PDB entry 7ZHH | X-ray diffraction, 1.60 A resolution | chains A and C

Chain A:
Name: Upstream of N-ras, isoform A
Organism: Drosophila melanogaster
UniProt: Q9VSK3 (Q9VSK3_DROME); residues 2-236 here correspond to UniProt positions 756-990 (UniProt number = residue number + 754)
Chain sequence (236 residues; numbered 1 to 236; the number before each row is that of its first residue):
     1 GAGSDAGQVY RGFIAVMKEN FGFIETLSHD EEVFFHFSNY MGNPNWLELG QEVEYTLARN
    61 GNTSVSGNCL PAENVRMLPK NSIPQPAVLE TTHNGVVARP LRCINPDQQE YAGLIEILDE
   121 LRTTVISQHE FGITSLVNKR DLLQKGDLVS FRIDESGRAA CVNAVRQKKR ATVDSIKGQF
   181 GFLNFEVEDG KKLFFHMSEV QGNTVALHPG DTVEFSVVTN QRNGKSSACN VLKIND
Disordered / not traced: 1-6, 59-69
Differences from the reference sequence: expression tag (1)
What the authors report for this chain:
  - binding site for the 15-nt RNA strand (chain C): Phe-23, Glu-32, Phe-34, His-36, Arg-102, Pro-106, Phe-180, Phe-194, His-196, Asn-223, Lys-225
  - specificity-determining residues: Glu-32, Asn-223, Lys-225
  - contacts within the chain: Glu-32/Arg-102, Gln-144/Gln-221 (hydrogen bond)
  - conformationally variable residues (side-chain flip): Glu-32
  - mutagenesis - E32A (50.1 +/- 6.4 uM), E32A/R102A/P106A (94.7 +/- 32.8 uM), R102A (72.4 +/- 11 uM), P106A (67.2 +/- 7.9 uM), Q221A (38.2 +/- 8.7 uM), R222A (161.0 +/- 51.2 uM), N223A/K225A (Kd >1000 uM), N223A (71.2 +/- 12.5 uM), K225A (160.0 +/- 57.6 uM): decreased binding to the 15-nt RNA strand (chain C)
  - mutagenesis - E32A (50.1 +/- 6.4 uM), R102A (72.4 +/- 11 uM), P106A (67.2 +/- 7.9 uM): decreased binding to A15-mer RNA

Chain C:
Molecule: 15-nt RNA strand
Sequence (15 nucleotides; numbered 1 to 15; the number before each row is that of its first residue):
     1 AAAAAAAAAA AAAAA
Disordered / not traced: 7-15

Interface between chain A and chain C:
Contacting residue pairs (18; chain A residue first):
  Val-16(A) / A5(C)  base contact
  Lys-18(A) / A5(C)  phosphate contact
  Lys-18(A) / A6(C)  salt bridge to the phosphate
  Asn-20(A) / A3(C)  hydrogen bond to the phosphate
  Phe-21(A) / A3(C)  sugar contact
  Phe-21(A) / A4(C)  sugar contact
  Phe-21(A) / A5(C)  sugar contact
  Phe-23(A) / A4(C)  sugar contact
  Phe-23(A) / A5(C)  base contact
  Glu-32(A) / A5(C)  hydrogen bond to the base
  Phe-34(A) / A3(C)  sugar contact
  Phe-34(A) / A4(C)  stacking on the base
  His-36(A) / A3(C)  stacking on the base
  Ser-38(A) / A3(C)  base contact
  Pro-71(A) / A4(C)  base contact
  Cys-103(A) / A5(C)  base contact
  Pro-106(A) / A5(C)  sugar contact
  Asn-223(A) / A6(C)  phosphate contact
Interface residues without a listed pair, chain A (16 interface residues in all): Asn-39, Leu-70, Arg-102

In short:
16 residues of chain A face 4 of chain C across their interface, with 2 hydrogen bonds, 1 salt bridge and 2
aromatic stacking contacts. Polar contacts include Glu-32(A)/A5(C), Asn-20(A)/A3(C) and Lys-18(A)/A6(C). The
paper reports a binding site for the 15-nt RNA strand (chain C) at Phe-23(A), Glu-32(A) and Phe-34(A) among
others; E32A, E32A/R102A/P106A and R102A of chain A, among others, reduce binding to the 15-nt RNA strand
(chain C); 9 substitutions were tested in all.
Here chain A is Upstream of N-ras, isoform A (Drosophila melanogaster) and chain C is a 15-nt RNA strand.
Entry 7ZHH (Complex structure of drosophila Unr CSD789 and a poly(A) RNA sequence) was determined by X-ray
diffraction together with 7ZHR from the same study.
